Entry 9J51 (electron microscopy, 3.10 A resolution); this record covers chains A and B.

[Chain A (and B)]
Name: Solute carrier family 53 member 1
From: Homo sapiens
Notes: chain B of this document is another copy of the same molecule, construct and numbering; everything in this record applies to it too
UniProt: Q9UBH6 (S53A1_HUMAN); residue numbers follow UniProt; this construct covers 1-696
Chain sequence (720 residues; each row starts with the number of its first residue):
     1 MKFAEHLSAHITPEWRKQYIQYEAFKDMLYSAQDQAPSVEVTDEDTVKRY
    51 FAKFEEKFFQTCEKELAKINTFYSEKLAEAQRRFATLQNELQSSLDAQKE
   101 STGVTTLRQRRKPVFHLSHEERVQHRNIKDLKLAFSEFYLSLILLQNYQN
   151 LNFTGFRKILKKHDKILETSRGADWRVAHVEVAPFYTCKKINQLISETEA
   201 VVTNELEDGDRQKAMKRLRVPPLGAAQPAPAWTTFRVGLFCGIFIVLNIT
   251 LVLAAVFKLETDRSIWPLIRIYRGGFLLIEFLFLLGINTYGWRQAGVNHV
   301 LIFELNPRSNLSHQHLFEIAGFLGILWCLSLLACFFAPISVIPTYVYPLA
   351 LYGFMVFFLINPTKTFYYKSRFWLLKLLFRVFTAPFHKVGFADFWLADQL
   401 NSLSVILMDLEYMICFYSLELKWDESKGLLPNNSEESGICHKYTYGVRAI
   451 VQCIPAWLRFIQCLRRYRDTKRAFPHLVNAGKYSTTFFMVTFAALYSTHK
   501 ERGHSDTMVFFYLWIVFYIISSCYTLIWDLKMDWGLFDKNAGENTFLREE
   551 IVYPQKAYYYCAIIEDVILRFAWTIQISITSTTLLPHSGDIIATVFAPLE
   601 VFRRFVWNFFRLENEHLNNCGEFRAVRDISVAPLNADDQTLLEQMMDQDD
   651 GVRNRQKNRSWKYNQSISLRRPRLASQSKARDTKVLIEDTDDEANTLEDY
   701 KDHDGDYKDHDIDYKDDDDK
Disordered / not traced: 1-230, 432-445, 625-720 (chain B: 1-228, 432-445, 625-720)
Sequence notes: expression tag (697-720)
Ligand contacts:
  - 1,2-diacyl-sn-glycero-3-phosphocholine (PC1), molecule 1: A231, W232, F235
  - 1,2-diacyl-sn-glycero-3-phosphocholine (PC1), molecule 2: T234, V237, C241, F244, F276, I279, F283, I287, Y290, Q294, H313, Q314, F317, A320, G321
  - 1,2-diacyl-sn-glycero-3-phosphocholine (PC1), molecule 3: L278, F281, L282, L285, T289, H299, F303, L305, N306, R308, S309, N310, L311, L316, I319, L323, Y352, M355, V356, F358, L359, K369, S370, W373, L374, L378, F382, W395, L410
Swiss-Prot annotation at these positions:
  - region: K158 to K165 (Important for inositol polyphosphate binding)
  - binding site (phosphate): D398, N401, K482, Y483, R570, R603, R604
  - site: W573 (Gating residue for phosphate transport)
  - modified residue: S668 (Phosphoserine), T690 (Phosphothreonine)
  - natural variant: S136 (S136N: In IBGC6), L140 (L140P: In IBGC6), L145 (L145P: In IBGC6), L218 (L218S: In IBGC6), R459 (R459C: In IBGC6), N619 (N619D: In IBGC6), I629 (I629S: In IBGC6)
  - mutagenesis: Y22 (Y22A: Decreases phosphate efflux), K158 (K158A: Decreases phosphate efflux. Decreases phosphate efflux; when associated with A-161 and A-165), K161 (K161A: Decreases phosphate efflux; when associated with A-158 and A-165), K165 (K165A: Decreases phosphate efflux; when associated with A-158 and A-161), R211 (R211E: Increases phosphate efflux; when associated with E-219), R219 (R219E: Increases phosphate efflux; when associated with E-211), F235 (F235G: Decreases phosphate efflux), G238 (G238F: Monomeric; decreases phosphate efflux), L239 (L239G: Decreases phosphate efflux), G242 (G242F: Monomeric; decreases phosphate efflux), R270 (R270A: Decreases phosphate efflux), R273 (R273A: Decreases phosphate efflux), 21 further mutagenesis entries in UniProt
From the paper describing this entry:
  - binding site for phosphate ion: D398, K482, Y483, D529, D533, R570, R604, W607
  - mutagenesis - N401A, Q452A, Y483F, W573A, W573L, W573N, W573Y, E600A, R603A: decreased growth

[How chain A and chain B interact]
Pairs across the interface - 16 pairs, chain A then chain B:
  A231(A) - T234(B)
  T234(A) - A231(B)
  T234(A) - F235(B)
  F235(A) - T234(B)
  F235(A) - G238(B)
  G238(A) - F235(B)
  G238(A) - G238(B)
  G238(A) - L239(B)  hydrogen bond (backbone-backbone)
  L239(A) - G238(B)  hydrogen bond (backbone-backbone)
  L239(A) - C241(B)  hydrophobic
  L239(A) - G242(B)
  C241(A) - L239(B)
  G242(A) - L239(B)
  I243(A) - G242(B)
  I243(A) - V246(B)  hydrophobic
  V246(A) - V246(B)  hydrophobic
Interface residues without a listed pair, chain A (10 interface residues in all): V237
Interface residues without a listed pair, chain B (10 interface residues in all): I243, I245

[Overview]
The chain A/chain B interface involves 10 residues from each chain, with 2 hydrogen bonds. Its one hydrogen
bond, G238(A)-L239(B), is backbone to backbone. The paper reports a binding site for phosphate ion at D398(A),
K482(A) and Y483(A) among others; N401A, Q452A and Y483F of chain A, among others, reduce growth; 9
substitutions were tested in all.
Both chains are Solute carrier family 53 member 1 (Homo sapiens). Entry 9J51 (CryoEM structure of human XPR1
in complex with phosphate in state A) was determined by electron microscopy (same publication as 9J52, 9J53
and 9J4X).
